5YLZ - chains A and D of the 43 polymer chains in the assembly; structure by electron microscopy, 3.60 A resolution.

[Chain A]
Molecule: Pre-mRNA-splicing factor 8
Source organism: Saccharomyces cerevisiae S288c
UniProt: P33334 (PRP8_YEAST); numbering as in UniProt (aligned over 1-2413)
Amino-acid sequence (2413 residues; each row starts with the number of its first residue):
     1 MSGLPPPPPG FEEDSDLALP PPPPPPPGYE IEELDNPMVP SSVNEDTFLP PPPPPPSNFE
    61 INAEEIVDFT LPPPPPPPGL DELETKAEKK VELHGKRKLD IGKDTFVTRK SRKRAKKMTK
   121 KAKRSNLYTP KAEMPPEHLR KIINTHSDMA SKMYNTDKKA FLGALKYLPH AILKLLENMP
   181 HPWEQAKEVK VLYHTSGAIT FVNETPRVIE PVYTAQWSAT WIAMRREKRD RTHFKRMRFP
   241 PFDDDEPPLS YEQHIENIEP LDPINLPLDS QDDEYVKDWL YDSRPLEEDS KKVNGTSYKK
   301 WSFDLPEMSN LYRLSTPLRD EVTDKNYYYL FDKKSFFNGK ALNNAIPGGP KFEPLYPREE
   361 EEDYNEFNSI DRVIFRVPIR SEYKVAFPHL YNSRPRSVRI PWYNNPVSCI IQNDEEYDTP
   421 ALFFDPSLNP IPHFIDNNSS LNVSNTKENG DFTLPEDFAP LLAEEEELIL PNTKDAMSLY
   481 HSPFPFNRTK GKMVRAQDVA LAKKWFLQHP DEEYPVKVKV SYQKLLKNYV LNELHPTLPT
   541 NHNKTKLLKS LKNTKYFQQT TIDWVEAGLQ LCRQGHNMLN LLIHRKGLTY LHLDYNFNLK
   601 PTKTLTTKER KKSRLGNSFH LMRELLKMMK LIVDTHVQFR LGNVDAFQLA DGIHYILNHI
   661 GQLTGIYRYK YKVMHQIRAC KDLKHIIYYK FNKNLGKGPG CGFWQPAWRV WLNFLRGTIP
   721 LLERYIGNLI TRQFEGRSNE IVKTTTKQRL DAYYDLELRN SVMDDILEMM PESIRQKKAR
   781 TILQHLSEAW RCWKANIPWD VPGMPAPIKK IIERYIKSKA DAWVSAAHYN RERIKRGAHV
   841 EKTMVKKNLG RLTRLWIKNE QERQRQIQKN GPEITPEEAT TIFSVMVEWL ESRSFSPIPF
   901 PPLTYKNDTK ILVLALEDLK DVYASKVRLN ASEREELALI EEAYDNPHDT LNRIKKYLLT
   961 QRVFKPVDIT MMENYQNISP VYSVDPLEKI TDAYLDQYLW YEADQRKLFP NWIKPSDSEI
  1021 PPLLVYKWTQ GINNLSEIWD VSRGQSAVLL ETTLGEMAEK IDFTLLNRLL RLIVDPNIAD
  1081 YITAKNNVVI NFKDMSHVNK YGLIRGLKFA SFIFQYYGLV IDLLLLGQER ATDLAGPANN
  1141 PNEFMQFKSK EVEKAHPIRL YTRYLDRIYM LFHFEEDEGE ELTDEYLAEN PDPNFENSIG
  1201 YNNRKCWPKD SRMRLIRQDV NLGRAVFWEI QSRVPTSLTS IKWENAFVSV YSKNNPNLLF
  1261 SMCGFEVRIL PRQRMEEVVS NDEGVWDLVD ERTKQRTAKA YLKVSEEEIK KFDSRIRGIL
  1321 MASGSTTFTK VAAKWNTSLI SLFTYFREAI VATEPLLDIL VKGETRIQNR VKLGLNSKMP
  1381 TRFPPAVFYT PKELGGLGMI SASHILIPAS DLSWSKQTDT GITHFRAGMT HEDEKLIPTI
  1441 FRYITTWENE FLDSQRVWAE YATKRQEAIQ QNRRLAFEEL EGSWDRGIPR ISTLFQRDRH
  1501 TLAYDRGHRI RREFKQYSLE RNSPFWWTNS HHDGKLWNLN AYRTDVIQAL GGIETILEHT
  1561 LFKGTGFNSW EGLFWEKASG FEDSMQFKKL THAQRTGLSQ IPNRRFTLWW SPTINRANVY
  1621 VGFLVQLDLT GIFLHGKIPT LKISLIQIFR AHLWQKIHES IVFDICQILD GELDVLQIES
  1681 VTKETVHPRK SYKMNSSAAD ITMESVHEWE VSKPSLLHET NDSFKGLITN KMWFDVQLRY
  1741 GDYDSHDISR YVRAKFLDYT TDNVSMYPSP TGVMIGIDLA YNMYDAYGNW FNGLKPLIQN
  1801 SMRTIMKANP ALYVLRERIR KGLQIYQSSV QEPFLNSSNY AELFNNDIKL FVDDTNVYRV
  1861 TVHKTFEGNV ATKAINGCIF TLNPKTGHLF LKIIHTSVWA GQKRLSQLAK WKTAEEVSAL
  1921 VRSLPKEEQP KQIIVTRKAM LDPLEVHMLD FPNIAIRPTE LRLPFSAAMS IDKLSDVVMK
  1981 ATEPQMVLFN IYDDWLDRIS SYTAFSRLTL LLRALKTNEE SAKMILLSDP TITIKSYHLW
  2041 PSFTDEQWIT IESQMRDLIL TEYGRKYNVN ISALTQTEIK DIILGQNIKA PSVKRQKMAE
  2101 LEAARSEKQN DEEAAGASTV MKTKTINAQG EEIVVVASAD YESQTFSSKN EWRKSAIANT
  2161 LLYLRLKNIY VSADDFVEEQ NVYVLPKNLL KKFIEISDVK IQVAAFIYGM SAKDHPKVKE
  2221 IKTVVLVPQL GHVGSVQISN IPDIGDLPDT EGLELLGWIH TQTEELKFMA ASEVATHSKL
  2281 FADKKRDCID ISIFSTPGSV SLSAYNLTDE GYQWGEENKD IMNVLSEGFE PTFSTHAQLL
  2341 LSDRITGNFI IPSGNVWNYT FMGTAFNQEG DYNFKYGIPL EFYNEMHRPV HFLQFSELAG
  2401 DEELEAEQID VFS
Unresolved in the structure: 1-126, 432-449, 1830-1839, 2086-2413
Curated features (UniProtKB/Swiss-Prot):
  - region: Met-1585 to Leu-1598 (Important for branch point selection)
  - mutagenesis: His-1658 (H1658S: No effect on viability), Glu-1684 (E1684Q: No effect on viability), His-1687 (H1687S: No effect on viability), Asp-1700 (D1700N: No effect on viability), Asp-1735 (D1735N: No effect on viability), Asp-1853 (D1853A: Alters protein folding. Severely impaired growth. Strongly reduced growth at 35 degrees Celsius; when associated with A-1854; D1853N: Reduced growth at 30 degrees Celsius ...), Asp-1854 (D1854A: Reduced growth at 30 degrees Celsius. Strongly reduced growth at 16 degrees Celsius. Strongly reduced growth at 35 degrees Celsius; when associated with A-1853 ...), Thr-1855 (T1855A: Reduced growth at 30 degrees Celsius. Strongly reduced growth at 16 degrees Celsius), Thr-1936 (T1936A: Reduced growth at 30 degrees Celsius. Strongly reduced growth at 16 degrees Celsius), Arg-1937 (R1937K: Severely impaired growth. Reduced growth at 30 degrees Celsius. Strongly reduced growth at 16 degrees Celsius)
Ligand contacts: inositol hexakisphosphate (IHP): Arg-236, Lys-517, Tyr-655, His-659, Lys-684, His-685, Tyr-688, Asn-692, Lys-697, Gly-698, Pro-699

[Chain D]
Molecule: U6 snRNA
Source organism: Saccharomyces cerevisiae S288c
Sequence (112 nucleotides; row label = number of the first residue in the row):
     1 GUUCGCGAAG UAACCCUUCG UGGACAUUUG GUCAAUUUGA AACAAUACAG AGAUGAUCAG
    61 CAGUUCCCCU GCAUAAGGAU GAACCGUUUU ACAAAGAGAU UUAUUUCGUU UU
Unresolved in the structure: 104-112
Ion coordination: Mg2+ site 1: A59, G60, U80 (shared with 1 residue of chain E); Mg2+ site 2: C61, G77; Mg2+ site 3: G78, U80 (shared with 2 residues of chain E); Mg2+ site 4 near G81 (its only coordinating residue here)

[How chain A and chain D interact]
Pairs across the interface (50; chain A residue first):
  Ser-151(A) with U36(D), hydrogen bond to the phosphate
  Lys-152(A) with A35(D), phosphate contact; U36(D), hydrogen bond to the phosphate
  Met-153(A) with A35(D), phosphate contact
  Thr-156(A) with C33(D), base contact
  Lys-555(A) with G31(D), salt bridge to the phosphate
  Lys-586(A) with U70(D), salt bridge to the phosphate; G71(D), salt bridge to the phosphate
  Gly-587(A) with A41(D), base contact
  Thr-606(A) with A45(D), phosphate contact
  Lys-608(A) with A44(D), phosphate contact
  Glu-609(A) with C43(D), hydrogen bond to the sugar
  Lys-611(A) with G78(D), hydrogen bond to the sugar
  Lys-612(A) with A42(D), sugar contact
  Arg-614(A) with U70(D), phosphate contact; G71(D), phosphate contact
  Gly-616(A) with G71(D), phosphate contact; C72(D), phosphate contact
  Asn-617(A) with C72(D), hydrogen bond to the phosphate
  Ser-618(A) with C72(D), hydrogen bond to the phosphate
  Arg-724(A) with C72(D), base contact
  Tyr-725(A) with C72(D), hydrogen bond to the base
  Asn-728(A) with C72(D), hydrogen bond to the sugar; A73(D), phosphate contact
  Leu-729(A) with C72(D), phosphate contact
  Arg-732(A) with G71(D), salt bridge to the phosphate; C72(D), salt bridge to the phosphate; A73(D), salt bridge to the phosphate
  Arg-737(A) with C69(D), salt bridge to the phosphate; U70(D), salt bridge to the phosphate; G71(D), hydrogen bond to the base
  Lys-743(A) with A62(D), salt bridge to the phosphate
  Thr-744(A) with U74(D), phosphate contact; A75(D), phosphate contact
  Thr-746(A) with A76(D), phosphate contact
  Gln-748(A) with C61(D), sugar contact; A62(D), phosphate contact; A76(D), hydrogen bond to the phosphate; G77(D), phosphate contact
  Arg-749(A) with C61(D), phosphate contact; A62(D), salt bridge to the phosphate; A76(D), salt bridge to the phosphate
  Ala-752(A) with A62(D), sugar contact
  Tyr-753(A) with A62(D), phosphate contact; G63(D), hydrogen bond to the phosphate
  Leu-756(A) with G63(D), sugar contact
  Lys-1864(A) with A49(D), phosphate contact
  Phe-1866(A) with C48(D), sugar contact
  Asn-1869(A) with G50(D), phosphate contact
  Gly-1901(A) with U46(D), phosphate contact
Interface residues without a listed pair, chain A (44 interface residues in all): Leu-615, Ile-741, Val-742, Asp-751, Lys-1589, Thr-1591, His-1592, Thr-1865, Glu-1867, Ala-1900
Interface residues without a listed pair, chain D (31 interface residues in all): G30, A47, U57, C58, A79

[In short]
Chain A and chain D form an interface of 44 and 31 residues respectively, with 11 hydrogen bonds and 11 salt
bridges. Polar pairs include Tyr-725(A)/C72(D), Arg-737(A)/G71(D) and Glu-609(A)/C43(D). Ligands of chain A:
inositol hexakisphosphate. Curated annotation (UniProt) lists 10 mutagenesis sites on chain A.
Chain A is Pre-mRNA-splicing factor 8 and chain D is U6 snRNA, both from Saccharomyces cerevisiae S288c; the
structure, Cryo-EM Structure of the Post-catalytic Spliceosome from Saccharomyces cerevisiae at 3.6 angstrom,
was determined by electron microscopy.
